PDB entry 7CAI | electron microscopy, 3.49 A resolution | chains D and E of the 7 polymer chains in the assembly

# Chain D
Name: Light chain of H014 Fab
Organism: Homo sapiens
Notes: antibody fragment or engineered binder
Chain sequence (210 residues; each row starts with the number of its first residue):
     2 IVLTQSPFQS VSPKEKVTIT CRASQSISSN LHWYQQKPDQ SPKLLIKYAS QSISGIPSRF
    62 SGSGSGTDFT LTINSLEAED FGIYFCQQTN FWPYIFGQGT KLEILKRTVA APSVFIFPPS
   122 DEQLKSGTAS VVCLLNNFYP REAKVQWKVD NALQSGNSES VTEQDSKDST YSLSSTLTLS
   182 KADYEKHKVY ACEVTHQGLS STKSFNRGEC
Unresolved in the structure: 209-211
Disulfides: C22-C87, C134-C193

# Chain E
Name: Heavy chain of H014 Fab
Organism: Homo sapiens
Notes: antibody fragment or engineered binder
Chain sequence (223 residues; numbered 1 to 223; the number before each row is that of its first residue):
     1 EVQLVQSGAE VKKPGATVKI SCKVSGYSFS NYYIHWVKQA PGKSLEWIGY IDPFNGGTSD
    61 NLKFKGAATL TADTSTDTAY MELSSLRSED TAVYYCARSE YDPYYVMDYW GQGTTVTVSS
   121 ASTKGPSVFP LAPSSKSTSG GTAALGCLVK DYFPEPVTVS WNSGALTSGV HTFPAVLQSS
   181 GLYSLSSVVT VPSSSLGTQT YICNVNHKPS NTKVDKKVEP KSC
Unresolved in the structure: 1, 135-139, 221-223
Disulfides: C22-C96, C147-C203

# Chain D / chain E interface
Residue-residue contacts (72):
  N31(D) - P103(E)
  H33(D) - Y105(E)  hydrogen bond (side chain-backbone)
  H33(D) - V106(E)
  Y35(D) - M107(E)  hydrogen bond (side chain-backbone)
  Y35(D) - W110(E)
  Q37(D) - Q39(E)  hydrogen bond
  Q37(D) - L45(E)
  Q37(D) - Y95(E)  hydrogen bond
  D40(D) - Y95(E)
  Q41(D) - Y95(E)  hydrogen bond (backbone-side chain)
  S42(D) - Y95(E)
  S42(D) - Y109(E)
  S42(D) - G111(E)
  P43(D) - L45(E)  hydrophobic
  P43(D) - Y95(E)
  P43(D) - D108(E)
  P43(D) - W110(E)  hydrophobic
  K44(D) - D108(E)
  L45(D) - M107(E)
  L45(D) - D108(E)
  K48(D) - V106(E)
  Y49(D) - Y104(E)
  F86(D) - S44(E)
  F86(D) - L45(E)
  Q88(D) - Y105(E)
  Q88(D) - M107(E)  hydrogen bond
  Q88(D) - W110(E)
  W93(D) - L62(E)  hydrophobic
  W93(D) - K63(E)
  P94(D) - W47(E)  hydrophobic
  Y95(D) - W47(E)
  Y95(D) - Y105(E)
  F97(D) - V37(E)  hydrophobic
  F97(D) - L45(E)
  F97(D) - E46(E)
  F97(D) - W47(E)
  Q99(D) - S44(E)
  F116(D) - A144(E)  hydrophobic
  F116(D) - T190(E)
  F118(D) - L131(E)  hydrophobic
  F118(D) - A132(E)
  F118(D) - A144(E)
  F118(D) - L145(E)  hydrophobic
  F118(D) - V188(E)  hydrophobic
  P119(D) - A132(E)
  S121(D) - F129(E)
  S121(D) - P130(E)
  E123(D) - F129(E)
  E123(D) - K216(E)  salt bridge
  Q124(D) - F129(E)
  Q124(D) - L148(E)
  Q124(D) - K150(E)
  S131(D) - L148(E)
  S131(D) - K150(E)
  V133(D) - L148(E)  hydrophobic
  V133(D) - S186(E)
  L135(D) - F173(E)  hydrophobic
  L135(D) - S186(E)
  L135(D) - V188(E)  hydrophobic
  N137(D) - H171(E)
  N137(D) - F173(E)
  E160(D) - Q178(E)
  E160(D) - S179(E)  hydrogen bond (side chain-backbone)
  S161(D) - V176(E)
  V162(D) - V176(E)  hydrophobic
  Q165(D) - P174(E)
  S167(D) - H171(E)
  S173(D) - H171(E)
  S173(D) - F173(E)
  S175(D) - F173(E)
  T177(D) - L148(E)
  F206(D) - P133(E)
Interface residues without a listed pair, chain D (41 interface residues in all): G98, S127, N138
Interface residues without a listed pair, chain E (43 interface residues in all): Q112, V128, S134, G146, A175, L177

# Overview
The interface between chain D and chain E involves 41 residues on one side and 43 on the other; the contacts
include 7 hydrogen bonds and 1 salt bridge. Polar contacts include E123(D)-K216(E), H33(D)-Y105(E) and
Y35(D)-M107(E).
Here chain D is Light chain of H014 Fab and chain E is Heavy chain of H014 Fab, both from Homo sapiens. Entry
7CAI (SARS-CoV-2 S trimer with two RBDs in the open state and complexed with two H014 Fab) was determined by
electron microscopy (same publication as 7CAC, 7CAB, 7CAK and 7CAH).
